Entry 1ECC (X-ray diffraction, 2.40 A resolution); this record covers chains A and B.

# Chain A (and B)
Molecule: Glutamine phosphoribosylpyrophosphate amidotransferase
Source organism: Escherichia coli
Notes: EC 2.4.2.14; chain B of this document is another copy of the same molecule, construct and numbering; everything in this record applies to it too
Reference sequence: P00496 (PUR1_ECOLI); residues 1-504 here = UniProt positions 1-504
Sequence (504 residues; numbered 1 to 504; the number before each row is that of its first residue):
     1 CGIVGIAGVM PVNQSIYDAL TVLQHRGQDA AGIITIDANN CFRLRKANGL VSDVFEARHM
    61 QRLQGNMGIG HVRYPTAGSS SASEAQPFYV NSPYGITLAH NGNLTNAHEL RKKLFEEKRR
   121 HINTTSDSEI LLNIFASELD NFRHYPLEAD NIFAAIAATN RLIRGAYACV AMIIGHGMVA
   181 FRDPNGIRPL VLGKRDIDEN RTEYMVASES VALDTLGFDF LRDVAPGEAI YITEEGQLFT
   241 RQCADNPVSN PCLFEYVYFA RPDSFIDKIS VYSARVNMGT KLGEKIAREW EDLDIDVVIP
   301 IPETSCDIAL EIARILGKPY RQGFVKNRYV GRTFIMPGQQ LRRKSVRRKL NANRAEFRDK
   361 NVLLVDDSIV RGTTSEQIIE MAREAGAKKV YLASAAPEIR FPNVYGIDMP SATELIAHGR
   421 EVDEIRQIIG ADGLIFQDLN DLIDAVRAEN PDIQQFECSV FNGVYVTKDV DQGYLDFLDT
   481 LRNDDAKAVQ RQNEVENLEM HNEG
Unresolved in the structure: 493-504
Glycans and other covalent adducts: 5-oxo-L-norleucine (ONL) linked to Cys1
Metal / ion sites: Mn2+ site 1 near Glu449 (its only coordinating residue here); Mn2+ site 2 near Thr480 (its only coordinating residue here)
Ligand contacts:
  - 5-oxo-L-norleucine (ONL): Arg73, Tyr74, Pro75, Thr76, Ala77, Glu84, Gln86, His100, Asn101, Gly102, Asn103, Ser126, Asp127, Ser128, Gly406
  - carboxylic prpp (PCP; 1-alpha-pyrophosphoryl-2-alpha,3-alpha-dihydroxy-4-beta-cyclopentane-methanol-5-phosphate): Tyr258, Pro302, Glu303, Thr304, Lys326, Gly331, Arg332, Thr333, Phe334, Lys349, Asp366, Asp367, Ser368, Ile369, Val370, Arg371, Gly372, Thr373, Thr374

# Chain A / chain B interface
Contacting residue pairs - 64 pairs, chain A then chain B:
  Tyr17(A) - Arg348(B)
  Asp18(A) - Arg348(B)  salt bridge
  Thr21(A) - Asn327(B)  hydrogen bond (backbone-side chain)
  Val22(A) - Asn327(B)
  Gln24(A) - Tyr329(B)
  His25(A) - Tyr329(B)
  Gln28(A) - Tyr329(B)  hydrogen bond
  Asp53(A) - Asp53(B)
  Asp214(A) - Arg354(B)  salt bridge
  Arg261(A) - Val325(B)
  Arg261(A) - Asn327(B)
  Arg261(A) - Asn351(B)
  Pro262(A) - Val325(B)  hydrophobic
  Pro262(A) - Asn353(B)
  Asp263(A) - Val325(B)
  Asp263(A) - Asn351(B)  hydrogen bond
  Asp263(A) - Ala352(B)
  Asp263(A) - Asn353(B)  hydrogen bond (backbone-side chain)
  Phe265(A) - Arg354(B)
  Tyr272(A) - Asn353(B)
  Tyr272(A) - Glu356(B)  hydrogen bond
  Glu303(A) - Arg328(B)  salt bridge
  Cys306(A) - Gln322(B)
  Asp307(A) - Gln322(B)
  Leu310(A) - Tyr320(B)
  Arg314(A) - Arg321(B)
  Tyr320(A) - Leu310(B)  hydrophobic
  Tyr320(A) - Tyr320(B)  hydrophobic
  Gln322(A) - Tyr272(B)
  Gln322(A) - Cys306(B)
  Gln322(A) - Asp307(B)
  Gln322(A) - Tyr320(B)
  Gln322(A) - Gln322(B)
  Val325(A) - Arg261(B)
  Val325(A) - Pro262(B)  hydrophobic
  Val325(A) - Asp263(B)
  Lys326(A) - Glu303(B)
  Asn327(A) - Thr21(B)  hydrogen bond (side chain-backbone)
  Asn327(A) - Val22(B)
  Asn327(A) - Arg261(B)
  Arg328(A) - His25(B)
  Arg328(A) - Glu303(B)  salt bridge
  Arg328(A) - Thr304(B)
  Arg328(A) - Lys326(B)
  Arg328(A) - Arg328(B)
  Arg328(A) - Arg332(B)
  Tyr329(A) - Gln24(B)
  Tyr329(A) - His25(B)
  Tyr329(A) - Gln28(B)  hydrogen bond
  Tyr329(A) - Arg332(B)
  Arg332(A) - Arg328(B)
  Arg332(A) - Tyr329(B)
  Arg347(A) - Thr215(B)
  Arg348(A) - Gln14(B)
  Arg348(A) - Asp18(B)  salt bridge
  Asn351(A) - Asp214(B)
  Asn351(A) - Arg261(B)
  Asn351(A) - Asp263(B)  hydrogen bond
  Asn353(A) - Pro262(B)
  Asn353(A) - Asp263(B)  hydrogen bond (side chain-backbone)
  Asn353(A) - Tyr272(B)
  Arg354(A) - Asp214(B)  salt bridge
  Arg354(A) - Phe265(B)
  Glu356(A) - Tyr272(B)
Other interface residues (no listed pair), chain A (41 interface residues in all): Leu50, Thr215, Thr304, Arg321, Val330, Gly331, Ala352, Ala355
Other interface residues (no listed pair), chain B (41 interface residues in all): Tyr17, Leu50, Val211, Arg314, Gly331, Arg347

# Overview
The chain A/chain B interface involves 41 residues from each chain, with 9 hydrogen bonds and 6 salt bridges.
Polar pairs include Asp18(A)-Arg348(B), Asp214(A)-Arg354(B) and Glu303(A)-Arg328(B). Ligands of chain A:
carboxylic prpp. 5-oxo-L-norleucine is covalently linked to Cys1(A).
Both chains are Glutamine phosphoribosylpyrophosphate amidotransferase (Escherichia coli). Entry 1ECC
(Escherichia coli glutamine phosphoribosylpyrophosphate (prpp) amidotransferase complexed with Mn-cprpp and
5-oxo-norleucine) was determined by X-ray diffraction together with 1ECB from the same study.
